PDB entry 9ICI | X-ray diffraction, 3.10 A resolution | chains T and A of the 3 polymer chains in the assembly

== Chain T ==
Molecule: 8-nt DNA strand
Sequence (8 nucleotides; row label = number of the first residue in the row):
     1 CATTAGAA

== Chain A ==
Protein: Protein (DNA polymerase beta (e.c.2.7.7.7))
Organism: Homo sapiens
UniProt: P06746 (DPOB_HUMAN); residues 2-335 here correspond to UniProt positions 1-334 (UniProt number = residue number - 1)
Amino-acid sequence (335 residues; row label = number of the first residue in the row):
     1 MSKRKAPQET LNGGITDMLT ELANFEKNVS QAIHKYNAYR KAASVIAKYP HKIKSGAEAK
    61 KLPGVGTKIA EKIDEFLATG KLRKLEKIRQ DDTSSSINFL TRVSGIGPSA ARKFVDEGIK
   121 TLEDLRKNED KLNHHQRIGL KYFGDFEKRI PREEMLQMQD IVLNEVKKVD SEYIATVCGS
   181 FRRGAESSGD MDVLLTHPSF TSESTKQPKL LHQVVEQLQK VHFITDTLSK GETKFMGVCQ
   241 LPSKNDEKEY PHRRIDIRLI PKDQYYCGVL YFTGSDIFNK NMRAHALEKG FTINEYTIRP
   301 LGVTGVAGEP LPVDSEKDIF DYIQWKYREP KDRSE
Unresolved in the structure: 1-8
Bound ions: Zn2+ site 1: His-51, His-134; Na+ site 1: Lys-60, Leu-62; Na+ site 2: Thr-101, Val-103, Ile-106 (shared with 1 residue of chain P); Zn2+ site 2: Asp-190, Asp-192 (shared with 1 residue of chain P)
UniProt features mapped onto this chain:
  - binding site (K(+)): Lys-61
  - binding site (Na(+)): Lys-61

== How chain T and chain A interact ==
Contacting residue pairs - 10 pairs, chain T then chain A:
  DA2(T) / Tyr-296(A)  sugar contact
  DT3(T) / Lys-234(A)  phosphate contact
  DT4(T) / Lys-230(A)  phosphate contact
  DT4(T) / Gly-231(A)  phosphate contact
  DT4(T) / Glu-232(A)  hydrogen bond to the phosphate
  DT4(T) / Thr-233(A)  hydrogen bond to the phosphate
  DT4(T) / Lys-234(A)  hydrogen bond to the phosphate
  DA5(T) / Lys-230(A)  hydrogen bond to the phosphate
  DG6(T) / Asn-133(A)  phosphate contact
  DG6(T) / His-134(A)  phosphate contact
Interface residues without a listed pair, chain T (6 interface residues in all): DC1
Interface residues without a listed pair, chain A (10 interface residues in all): Ser-229, Glu-295

== Overview ==
The interface between chain T and chain A involves 6 residues on one side and 10 on the other, with 4 hydrogen
bonds. Among the polar pairs are DT4(T)/Glu-232(A), DT4(T)/Thr-233(A) and DT4(T)/Lys-234(A).
Chain T is an 8-nt DNA strand and chain A is Protein (DNA polymerase beta (e.c.2.7.7.7)) (Homo sapiens); the
structure, DNA polymerase beta (pol B) (e.c.2.7.7.7) complexed with seven base pairs of DNA; soaked in the
..., was determined by X-ray diffraction together with 1ZQA, 1ZQB, 1ZQC, 1ZQD, 1ZQE, 1ZQG and 28 further
entries from the same study.
